PDB entry 8PBZ | electron microscopy, 11.00 A resolution (very low resolution: no residue pairs are listed; an interface is given only as per-side residue counts) | chains A and B of the 4 polymer chains in the assembly

== Chain A ==
Name: Mgp-operon protein 3
From: Mycoplasmoides genitalium G37
Reference sequence: P22747 (MGP3_MYCGE); the construct has insertions or renumbered stretches relative to UniProt, so the offset changes along the chain: 1-412 = UniProt 1-412; 417-1052 = UniProt 418-1053
Sequence (1053 residues; row label = number of the first residue in the row; note: 4 numbers in that range are skipped by the numbering (no residue carries them; nothing is unmodelled there); a row labelled like 412A-412E holds insertion residues (412A, then the next letters in order)):
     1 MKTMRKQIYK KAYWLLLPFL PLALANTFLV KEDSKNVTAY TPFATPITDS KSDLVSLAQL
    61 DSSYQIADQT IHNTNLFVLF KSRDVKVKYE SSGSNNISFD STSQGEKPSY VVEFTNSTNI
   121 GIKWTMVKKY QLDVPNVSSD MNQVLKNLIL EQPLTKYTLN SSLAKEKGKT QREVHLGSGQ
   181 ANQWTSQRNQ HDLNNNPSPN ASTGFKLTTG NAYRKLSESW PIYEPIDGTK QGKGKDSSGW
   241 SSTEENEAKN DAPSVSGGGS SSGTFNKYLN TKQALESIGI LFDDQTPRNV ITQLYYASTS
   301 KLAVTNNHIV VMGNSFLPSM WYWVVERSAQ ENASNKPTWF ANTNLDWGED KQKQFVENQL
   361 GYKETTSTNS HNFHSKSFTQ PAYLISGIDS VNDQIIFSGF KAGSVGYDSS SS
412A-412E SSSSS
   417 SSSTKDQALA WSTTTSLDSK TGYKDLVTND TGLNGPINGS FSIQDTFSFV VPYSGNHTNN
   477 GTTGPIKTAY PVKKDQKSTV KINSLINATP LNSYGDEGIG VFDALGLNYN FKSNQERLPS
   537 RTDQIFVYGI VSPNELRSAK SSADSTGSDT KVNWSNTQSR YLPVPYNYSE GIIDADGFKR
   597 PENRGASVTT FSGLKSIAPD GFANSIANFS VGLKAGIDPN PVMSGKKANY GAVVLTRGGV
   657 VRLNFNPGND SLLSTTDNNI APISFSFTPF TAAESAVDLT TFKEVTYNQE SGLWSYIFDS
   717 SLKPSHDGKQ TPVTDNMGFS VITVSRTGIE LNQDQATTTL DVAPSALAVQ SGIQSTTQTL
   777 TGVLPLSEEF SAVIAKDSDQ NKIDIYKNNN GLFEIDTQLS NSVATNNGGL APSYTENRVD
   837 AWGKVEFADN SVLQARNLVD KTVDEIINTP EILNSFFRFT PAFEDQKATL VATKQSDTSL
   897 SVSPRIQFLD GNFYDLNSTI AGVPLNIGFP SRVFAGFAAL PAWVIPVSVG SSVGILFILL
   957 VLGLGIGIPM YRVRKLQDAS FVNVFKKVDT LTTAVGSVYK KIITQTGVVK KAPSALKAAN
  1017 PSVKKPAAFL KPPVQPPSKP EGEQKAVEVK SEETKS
Not modelled in the structure: 1-24, 258-260, 412A-412E, 471-477, 592-602

== Chain B ==
Name: Adhesin P1
From: Mycoplasmoides genitalium G37
Reference sequence: P20796 (ADP1_MYCGE); residue numbers follow UniProt; this construct covers 1-1444
Sequence (1444 residues; each row starts with the number of its first residue):
     1 MHQPKKRLAK KSWAFLTAAL TLGVITGVGG YFLFNQNKQR SSVSNFAYQP KQLSVKHQQA
    61 VDETLTPWTW NNNNFSSLKI TGENPGSFGL VRSQNDNLNI SSVTKNSSDD NLKYLNAVEK
   121 YLDGQQNFAI RRYDNNGRAL YDINLAKMEN PSTVQRGLNG EPIFDPFKGF GLTGNAPTDW
   181 NEIKGKVPVE VVQSPHSPNL YFVLLVPKVA LEYHNLNNQV VKESLEVKAT QSSFNPTQRL
   241 QKDSPVKDSS KQGEKLSETT ASSMSSGMAT STRAKALKVE VERGSQSDSL LKNDFAKKPL
   301 KHKNSSGEVK LEAEKEFTEA WKPLLTTDQI AREKGMGATV VSFYDAPYSE NHTAFGLVDH
   361 IDPKKMVENY PPSWKTPKWN HHGIWDYNAR NLLLQTTGFF NPRRHPEWFD EGQAKADNTS
   421 PGFKVGDTDH KKDGFKKNSS SPIALPFEAY FANIGNMVAI GNSVFIFGGN GHATKMFTTN
   481 PLSIGVFRIK YTDNFSKSSV TGWPYAVLFG GLINPQTNGL KDLPLGTNRW FEYVPRMAVS
   541 GVKWVGNQLV LAGTLTMGDT ATVPRLKYDQ LEKHLNLVAQ GQGLLREDLQ IFTPYGWANR
   601 PDIPVGAWLQ DEMGSKFGPH YFLNNPDIQD NVNNDTVEAL ISSYKNTDKL KHVYPYRYSG
   661 LYAWQLFNWS NKLTNTPLSA NFVNENSYAP NSLFAAILNE DLLTGLSDKI FYGKENEFAE
   721 NEADRFNQLL SLNPNPNTNW ARYLNVVQRF TTGPNLDSST FDQFLDFLPW IGNGKPFSNS
   781 PSPSTSASSS TPLPTFSNIN VGVKSMITQH LNKENTRWVF IPNFSPDIWT GAGYRVQSAN
   841 QKNGIPFEQV KPSNNSTPFD PNSDDNKVTP SGGSSKPTTY PALPNSISPT SDWINALTFT
   901 NKNNPQRNQL LLRSLLGTIP VLINKSGDSN DQFNKDSEQK WDKTETNEGN LPGFGEVNGL
   961 YNAALLHTYG FFGTNTNSTD PKIGFKADSS SSSSSTLVGS GLNWTSQDVG NLVVINDTSF
  1021 GFQLGGWFIT FTDFIRPRTG YLGITLSSLQ DQTIIWADQP WTSFKGSYLD SDGTPKSLWD
  1081 PTALKSLPNS STTYDTNPTL SPSFQLYQPN KVKAYQTTNT YNKLIEPVDA TSAATNMTSL
  1141 LKLLTTKNIK AKLGKGTASS QGNNNGGGVS QTINTITTTG NISEGLKEET SIQAETLKKF
  1201 FDSKQNNKSE IGIGDSTFTK MDGKLTGVVS TPLVNLINGQ GATSDSDTEK ISFKPGNQID
  1261 FNRLFTLPVT ELFDPNTMFV YDQYVPLLVN LPSGFDQASI RLKVISYSVE NQTLGVRLEF
  1321 KDPQTQQFIP VLNASSTGPQ TVFQPFNQWA DYVLPLIVTV PIVVIILSVT LGLTIGIPMH
  1381 RNKKALQAGF DLSNKKVDVL TKAVGSVFKE IINRTGISNA PKKLKQATPT KPTPKTPPKP
  1441 PVKQ
Not modelled in the structure: 1-58, 783-788

== Interface between chain A and chain B ==
At this resolution (11 A) residue pairs are not listed: 60 residues of chain A and 76 of chain B lie at the interface.

== Summary ==
60 residues of chain A and 76 residues of chain B are in contact.
Here chain A is Mgp-operon protein 3 and chain B is Adhesin P1, both from Mycoplasmoides genitalium G37. Entry
8PBZ (Sub-tomogram average of the Nap adhesion complex from the human pathogen Mycoplasma genitalium at 11
Angstrom) was determined by electron microscopy together with 8PBX, 8PBY, 8PC0 and 8PC1 from the same study.
